Entry 2SIV (X-ray diffraction, 2.20 A resolution); this record covers chains C and E of the 6 polymer chains in the assembly.

Chain C (and E):
Protein: Siv GP41 glycoprotein
Organism: Simian immunodeficiency virus
Notes: fragment: protease-resistant core; chain E of this document is another copy of the same molecule, construct and numbering; everything in this record applies to it too
UniProtKB: Q87973 (Q87973_SIVCZ); residues 546-581 here correspond to UniProt positions 46-81 (UniProt number = residue number - 500)
Sequence (38 residues; each row starts with the number of its first residue):
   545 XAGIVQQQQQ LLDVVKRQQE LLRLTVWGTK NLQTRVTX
Modified residues: ACE (acetyl group) at position 545; NH2 (amino group) at position 582

Chain C / chain E interface:
Pairs across the interface (27; chain C residue first):
  I548(C) - ACE_545(E)
  I548(C) - I548(E)  hydrophobic
  I548(C) - V549(E)  hydrophobic
  I548(C) - Q552(E)  hydrogen bond (backbone-side chain)
  Q551(C) - Q552(E)
  Q552(C) - Q552(E)
  L555(C) - Q552(E)
  L555(C) - L556(E)  hydrophobic
  V559(C) - V559(E)  hydrophobic
  Q562(C) - V559(E)  hydrogen bond (side chain-backbone)
  Q562(C) - Q562(E)
  Q562(C) - Q563(E)  hydrogen bond
  Q562(C) - L566(E)
  L565(C) - Q563(E)
  L565(C) - L566(E)  hydrophobic
  T569(C) - L566(E)
  T569(C) - T569(E)
  T569(C) - V570(E)
  T569(C) - T573(E)
  L576(C) - T573(E)
  L576(C) - L576(E)  hydrophobic
  L576(C) - Q577(E)
  L576(C) - V580(E)  hydrophobic
  R579(C) - Q577(E)  hydrogen bond
  R579(C) - V580(E)
  R579(C) - T581(E)
  V580(C) - V580(E)  hydrophobic
Interface residues without a listed pair, chain C (15 interface residues in all): V558, L566, G572, T573
Interface residues without a listed pair, chain E (17 interface residues in all): L555

Overview:
Chain C and chain E form an interface of 15 and 17 residues respectively, with 4 hydrogen bonds. Among the
polar pairs are I548(C)-Q552(E), Q562(C)-V559(E) and Q562(C)-Q563(E).
Chain C and chain E are both Siv GP41 glycoprotein (Simian immunodeficiency virus); the structure, Siv GP41
core structure, was determined by X-ray diffraction.
